PDB entry 5MZ2 | X-ray diffraction, 1.90 A resolution | chains E and K of the 16 polymer chains in the assembly

# Chain E
Name: Rubisco large subunit
Source organism: Thalassiosira antarctica var. borealis
Amino-acid sequence (490 residues; each row starts with the number of its first residue):
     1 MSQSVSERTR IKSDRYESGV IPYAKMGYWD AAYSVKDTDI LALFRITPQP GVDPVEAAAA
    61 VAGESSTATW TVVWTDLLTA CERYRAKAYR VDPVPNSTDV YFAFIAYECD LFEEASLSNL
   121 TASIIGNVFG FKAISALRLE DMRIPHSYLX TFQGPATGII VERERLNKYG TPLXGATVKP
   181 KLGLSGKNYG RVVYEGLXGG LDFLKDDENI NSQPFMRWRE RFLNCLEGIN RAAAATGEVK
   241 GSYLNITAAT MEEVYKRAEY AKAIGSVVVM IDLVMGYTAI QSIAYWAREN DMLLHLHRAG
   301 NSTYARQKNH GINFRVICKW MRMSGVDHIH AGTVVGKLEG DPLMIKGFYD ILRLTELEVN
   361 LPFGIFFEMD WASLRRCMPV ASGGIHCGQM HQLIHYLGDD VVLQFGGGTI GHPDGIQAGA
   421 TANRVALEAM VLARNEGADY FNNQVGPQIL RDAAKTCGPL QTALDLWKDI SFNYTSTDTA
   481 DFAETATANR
Not modelled in the structure: 1-3, 485-490
Modified residues: Pro48, Pro155 (4-hydroxyproline; HYP); Cys109 (S-hydroxycysteine; CSO); LYO (4-hydroxy-lysine) at position 150, HLU (beta-hydroxyleucine) at position 174, LYO (4-hydroxy-lysine) at position 198; Lys205 (lysine nz-carboxylic acid; KCX); Lys346 (N-trimethyllysine; M3L)
Metal / ion sites: Mg2+: Lys205, Asp207, Glu208 (together with 2-carboxyarabinitol-1,5-diphosphate)
Ligand contacts:
  - 2-carboxyarabinitol-1,5-diphosphate (CAP), molecule 1: Glu64, Thr69, Trp70, Asn127
  - 2-carboxyarabinitol-1,5-diphosphate (CAP), molecule 2: Thr177, Lys179, Lys181, Lys205, Asp207, Glu208, His297, Arg298, His330, Lys337, Leu338, Ser382, Gly383, Gly384, Gln404, Phe405, Gly406, Gly407
What the authors report for this chain:
  - post-translational modification sites: Pro48, Cys109, Pro155, Lys205, Lys346, Cys457

# Chain K
Name: Rubisco small subunit
Source organism: Thalassiosira antarctica var. borealis
Amino-acid sequence (139 residues; numbered 1 to 139; the number before each row is that of its first residue):
     1 MRLTQGCFSF LPDLTDQQIE KQVACAMSRG LAMNVEWTDD PHPRNNYWEL WGLPLFDIKD
    61 PATVMFELNE ARKSCAAGYI RMNAFDASYG TESCVMSFIT NRPANEPGFY LDRTEGVGRQ
   121 IVYSIKSYSV QANPEGSRY

# Interface between chain E and chain K
Pairs across the interface (61; chain E residue first):
  Ile160(E) - Gly90(K)
  Ile160(E) - Thr91(K)
  Ile160(E) - Ser93(K)
  Glu164(E) - Ser93(K)  hydrogen bond
  Asn167(E) - Gln5(K)
  Tyr169(E) - Cys7(K)
  Tyr169(E) - Cys94(K)
  Tyr169(E) - Val95(K)
  Tyr169(E) - Met96(K)
  Tyr169(E) - Ser97(K)  hydrogen bond (backbone-backbone)
  Gly170(E) - Val95(K)  hydrogen bond (backbone-backbone)
  Gly170(E) - Met96(K)
  Thr171(E) - Cys7(K)
  Gly199(E) - Phe10(K)
  Gly200(E) - Phe10(K)
  Leu223(E) - Arg119(K)
  Glu227(E) - Arg113(K)  salt bridge
  Glu227(E) - Tyr123(K)  hydrogen bond
  Asn230(E) - Leu111(K)
  Asn230(E) - Tyr123(K)
  Arg231(E) - Leu111(K)
  Arg231(E) - Arg113(K)
  Ala233(E) - Ile125(K)  hydrophobic
  Ala234(E) - Phe109(K)
  Ala234(E) - Ile125(K)
  Ala235(E) - Met1(K)
  Thr236(E) - Met1(K)
  Thr236(E) - Leu3(K)
  Thr236(E) - Thr4(K)  hydrogen bond (backbone-backbone)
  Gly237(E) - Leu3(K)
  Gly237(E) - Gln5(K)  hydrogen bond (backbone-side chain)
  Gly237(E) - Pro43(K)
  Gly237(E) - Phe109(K)
  Glu238(E) - Thr4(K)  hydrogen bond
  Glu238(E) - Gln5(K)
  Glu238(E) - Pro43(K)
  Val239(E) - Pro43(K)
  Ala263(E) - Gln120(K)  hydrogen bond (backbone-side chain)
  Ile264(E) - Gln120(K)
  Thr355(E) - Tyr89(K)
  Thr355(E) - Gly90(K)
  Ser373(E) - Tyr89(K)  hydrogen bond
  Arg376(E) - Gly90(K)  hydrogen bond (side chain-backbone)
  Thr421(E) - Phe10(K)
  Arg424(E) - Thr4(K)  hydrogen bond (side chain-backbone)
  Arg424(E) - Phe10(K)
  Val425(E) - Phe10(K)
  Glu428(E) - Cys7(K)
  Glu428(E) - Phe8(K)
  Glu428(E) - Ser9(K)  hydrogen bond (side chain-backbone)
  Glu428(E) - Phe10(K)  hydrogen bond (side chain-backbone)
  Glu428(E) - Leu11(K)
  Ala429(E) - Leu11(K)
  Leu432(E) - Phe8(K)
  Leu432(E) - Leu11(K)  hydrophobic
  Leu432(E) - Gln18(K)
  Leu432(E) - Gln22(K)  hydrogen bond (backbone-side chain)
  Asn435(E) - Gln22(K)  hydrogen bond
  Asn435(E) - Cys25(K)
  Glu436(E) - Lys21(K)
  Glu436(E) - Gln22(K)
Also at the interface, not in a pair above, chain E (34 interface residues in all): Leu226, Val431
Also at the interface, not in a pair above, chain K (38 interface residues in all): Arg2, Gly6, Leu14, Pro41, Arg44, Arg81, Glu92, Tyr110, Ile121

# Overview
34 residues of chain E and 38 residues of chain K are in contact, with 15 hydrogen bonds and 1 salt bridge.
Polar contacts include Glu227(E)-Arg113(K), Glu164(E)-Ser93(K) and Glu227(E)-Tyr123(K). Ligands of chain E:
2-carboxyarabinitol-1,5-diphosphate. The Mg2+ site is built by Lys205(E), Asp207(E) and Glu208(E). From the
paper: modification sites Pro48(E), Cys109(E) and Pro155(E) among others.
Chain E is Rubisco large subunit and chain K is Rubisco small subunit, both from Thalassiosira antarctica var.
borealis; the structure, Rubisco from Thalassiosira antarctica, was determined by X-ray diffraction together
with 5OYA, 6FTL and 5N9Z from the same study.
